Entry 4R3E (X-ray diffraction, 2.00 A resolution); this record covers chain A.

== Chain A ==
Name: Peptidyl-prolyl cis-trans isomerase CWC27 homolog
From: Homo sapiens
Notes: EC 5.2.1.8; fragment: N-terminal fragment
Reference sequence: Q6UX04 (CWC27_HUMAN); residue numbers follow UniProt; this construct covers 1-178
Amino-acid sequence (180 residues; row label = number of the first residue in the row; numbers below 1 keep their minus sign (Gly-1 is residue -1)):
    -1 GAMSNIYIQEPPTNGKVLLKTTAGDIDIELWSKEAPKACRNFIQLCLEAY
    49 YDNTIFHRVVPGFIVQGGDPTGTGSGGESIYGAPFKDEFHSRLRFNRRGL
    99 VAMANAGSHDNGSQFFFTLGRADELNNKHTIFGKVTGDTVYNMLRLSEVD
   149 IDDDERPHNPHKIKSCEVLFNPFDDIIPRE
Not modelled in the structure: -1 to 5
Differences from the reference sequence: expression tag (-1 to 0)
Swiss-Prot annotation at these positions:
  - modified residue: Ser2 (N-acetylserine)
  - glycosylation: Asn109 (N-linked (GlcNAc...) asparagine)

== In short ==
Chain A is Peptidyl-prolyl cis-trans isomerase CWC27 homolog (Homo sapiens); the structure, Structure of the
spliceosomal peptidyl-prolyl cis-trans isomerase Cwc27 from Homo sapiens, was determined by X-ray diffraction
(same publication as 4R3F).
